Entry 3VTK (X-ray diffraction, 3.00 A resolution); this record covers chain A.

[Chain A]
Name: Thymidine kinase
Organism: Herpes simplex virus (type 1 / strain F)
Notes: EC 2.7.1.21
UniProtKB: P03176 (KITH_HHV11); residue numbers follow UniProt; this construct covers 34-376
Chain sequence (343 residues; row label = number of the first residue in the row):
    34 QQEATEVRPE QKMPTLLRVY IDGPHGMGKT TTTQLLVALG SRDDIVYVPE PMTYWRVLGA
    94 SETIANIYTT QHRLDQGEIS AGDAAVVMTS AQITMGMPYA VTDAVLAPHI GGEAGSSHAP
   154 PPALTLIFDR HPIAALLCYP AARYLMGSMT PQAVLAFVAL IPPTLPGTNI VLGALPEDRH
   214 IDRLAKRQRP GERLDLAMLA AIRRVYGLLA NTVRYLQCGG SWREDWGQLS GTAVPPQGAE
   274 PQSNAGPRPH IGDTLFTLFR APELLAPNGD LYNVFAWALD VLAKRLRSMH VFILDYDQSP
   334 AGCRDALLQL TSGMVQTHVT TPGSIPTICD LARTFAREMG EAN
Not modelled in the structure: 34-45, 150-152, 265-279
Ligand contacts:
  - 5-iodo-2'-deoxyuridine-5'-monophosphate (5IU): H58, G59, K62, T63, E83, W88, I97, I100, Y101, Q125, M128, Y132, R163, A167, A168, Y172, R220, R222, E225, M231
  - ADP (adenosine-5'-diphosphate): H58, G59, M60, G61, K62, T63, T64, R212, R216, K219, R220, Y329, Q331, S332, P333, C336

[Overview]
Chain A binds ADP and 5-iodo-2'-deoxyuridine-5'-monophosphate.
Chain A is Thymidine kinase (Herpes simplex virus (type 1 / strain F)); the structure, Thymidine kinase from
herpes simplex virus type 1 in complex with ADP and 5-iodo-deoxyuridine-monophosphate, was determined by X-ray
diffraction (same publication as 1VTK and 2VTK).
